1U6K - chains A and B of the 3 polymer chains in the assembly; structure by X-ray diffraction, 1.55 A resolution.

Chain A (and B):
Protein: F420-dependent methylenetetrahydromethanopterin dehydrogenase
Source organism: Methanopyrus kandleri
Notes: EC 1.5.99.9; chain B of this document is another copy of the same molecule, construct and numbering; everything in this record applies to it too
UniProtKB: P94951 (MTD_METKA); residues 2-283 here correspond to UniProt positions 1-282 (UniProt number = residue number - 1)
Amino-acid sequence (283 residues; each row starts with the number of its first residue):
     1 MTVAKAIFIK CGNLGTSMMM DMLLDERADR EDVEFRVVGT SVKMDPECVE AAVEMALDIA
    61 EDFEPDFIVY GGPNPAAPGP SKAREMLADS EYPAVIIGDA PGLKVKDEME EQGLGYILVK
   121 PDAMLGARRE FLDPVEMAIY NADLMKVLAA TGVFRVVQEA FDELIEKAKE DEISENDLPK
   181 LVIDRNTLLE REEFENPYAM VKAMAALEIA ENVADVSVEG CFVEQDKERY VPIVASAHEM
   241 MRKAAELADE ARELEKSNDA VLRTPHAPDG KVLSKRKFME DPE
Unresolved in the structure: 1
Modified positions: Mse-1 (selenomethionine); Mse-18, Mse-19, Mse-20, Mse-22, Mse-44, Mse-55, Mse-86, Mse-109, Mse-124, Mse-137, Mse-145, Mse-200, Mse-204, Mse-240, Mse-241, Mse-279 (selenomethionine; parent Met)
Construct notes: initiating methionine (1); modified residue (18-20, 22, 44, 55, 86, 109, 124, 137, 145, 200, 204, 240-241, 279)

Interface between chain A and chain B:
Contacting residue pairs (14):
  Glu-253(A) / Lys-202(B)  salt bridge
  Lys-256(A) / Asn-196(B)
  Lys-256(A) / Tyr-198(B)
  Ser-257(A) / Asn-196(B)
  Ser-257(A) / Leu-254(B)
  Ser-257(A) / Ser-257(B)
  Ser-257(A) / Asn-258(B)  hydrogen bond (backbone-side chain)
  Asp-259(A) / Pro-197(B)
  Asp-259(A) / Tyr-198(B)
  Val-261(A) / Tyr-198(B)
  Arg-263(A) / Tyr-198(B)  hydrogen bond
  Phe-278(A) / Pro-197(B)  hydrophobic
  Phe-278(A) / Tyr-198(B)
  Phe-278(A) / Val-201(B)  hydrophobic
Other interface residues (no listed pair), chain B (9 interface residues in all): Glu-250

In short:
Chain A and chain B form an interface of 7 and 9 residues respectively, with 2 hydrogen bonds and 1 salt
bridge. Polar pairs include Glu-253(A)/Lys-202(B), Ser-257(A)/Asn-258(B) and Arg-263(A)/Tyr-198(B).
Chain A and chain B are both F420-dependent methylenetetrahydromethanopterin dehydrogenase (Methanopyrus
kandleri); the structure, TLS refinement of the structure of Se-methionine labelled Coenzyme f420-dependent
methylenetetrahydromethanopterin dehydrogenase (MTD) from Methanopyrus kandleri, was determined by X-ray
diffraction (same publication as 1U6I and 1U6J).
